PDB entry 4DE8 | X-ray diffraction, 1.95 A resolution | chain A

# Chain A
Protein: Cps2A
From: Streptococcus pneumoniae
UniProt: Q9ZII9 (Q9ZII9_STRP2); residue numbers follow UniProt; this construct covers 98-481
Sequence (397 residues; numbered 98 to 494; the number before each row is that of its first residue):
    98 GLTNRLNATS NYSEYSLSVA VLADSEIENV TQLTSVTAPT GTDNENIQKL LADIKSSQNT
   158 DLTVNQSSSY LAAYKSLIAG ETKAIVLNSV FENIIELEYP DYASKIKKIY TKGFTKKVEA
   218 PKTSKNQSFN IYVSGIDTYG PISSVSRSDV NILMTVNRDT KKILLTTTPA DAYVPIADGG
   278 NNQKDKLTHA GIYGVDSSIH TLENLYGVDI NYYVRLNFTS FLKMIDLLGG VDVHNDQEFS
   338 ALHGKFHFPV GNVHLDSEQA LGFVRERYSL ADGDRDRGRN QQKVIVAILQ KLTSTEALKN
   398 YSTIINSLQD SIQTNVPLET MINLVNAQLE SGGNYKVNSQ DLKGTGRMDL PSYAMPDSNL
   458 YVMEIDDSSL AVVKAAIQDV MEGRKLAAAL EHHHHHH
Disordered / not traced: 98-110, 485-494
Sequence notes: engineered mutation Ala267 (Arg in Q9ZII9); expression tag (482-494)
Ligand contacts: 0K3 ((2Z,6Z,10Z,14Z,18Z,22Z,26Z)-3,7,11,15,19,23,27,31-octamethyldotriaconta-2,6,10,14,18,22,26,30-octaen-1-yl dihydrogen phosphate): Phe226, Ile228, Val230, Gly232, Ile233, Asp234, Asp246, Val247, Met251, Val253, Ile260, Val311, Leu313, Asn314, Phe315, Phe318, Met321, Val361, Arg362, Arg374, Gln378, Val381, Ile382, Ile385, Leu386, Leu389, Thr390, Leu395, Met418, Leu421, Val422, Tyr432

# In short
Ligands of chain A: compound 0K3.
Chain A is Cps2A (Streptococcus pneumoniae); the structure, LytR-Cps2a-Psr family protein with bound
octaprenyl monophosphate lipid, was determined by X-ray diffraction, deposited together with 4DE9.
